9NRB - chains B and C of the 6 polymer chains in the assembly; structure by X-ray diffraction, 2.65 A resolution.

# Chain B
Protein: Hemagglutinin HA2 chain
From: Influenza A virus
UniProtKB: A0A6M2RJB8 (A0A6M2RJB8_9INFA); residues 1-173 here correspond to UniProt positions 343-515 (UniProt number = residue number + 342)
Sequence (177 residues; each row starts with the number of its first residue):
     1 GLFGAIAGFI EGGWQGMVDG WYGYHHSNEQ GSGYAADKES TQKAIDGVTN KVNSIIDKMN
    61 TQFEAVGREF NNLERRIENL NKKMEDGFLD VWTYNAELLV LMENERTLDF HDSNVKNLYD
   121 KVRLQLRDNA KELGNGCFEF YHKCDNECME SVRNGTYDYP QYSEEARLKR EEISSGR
Not modelled in the structure: 1-5, 175-177
Disulfides: Cys-144/Cys-148
Sequence notes: expression tag (174-177)

# Chain C
Protein: Hemagglutinin HA1 chain
From: Influenza A virus
UniProtKB: A0A6M2RJB8 (A0A6M2RJB8_9INFA); the construct lacks a stretch of the UniProt sequence, so the offset changes along the chain: 11-55 = UniProt 17-61; 56-83 = UniProt 63-90; 84-96 = UniProt 92-104; 97-125 = UniProt 106-134; 3 more segments
Sequence (328 residues; row label = number of the first residue in the row; a row labelled like 125A-125B holds insertion residues (125A, then the next letters in order)):
     8 DPGDQICIGY HANNSTEQVD TIMEKNVTVT HAQDILEKTH NGKLCDLN
   55A G
    56 VKPLILKDCS VAGWLLGNPM CDEFIRVP
   83A E
    84 WSYIVERANP AND
   96A L
    97 CYPGSLNDYE ELKHLLSRIN HFEKILIIP
125A-125B KS
   126 SWPNHETS
  133A L
   134 GVSAACPYQG TPSFFRNVVW LIKKNDAYPT IKISYNNTNR EDLLILWGIH HSNNAEEQTN
   194 LYKNPTTYIS VGTSTLNQRL VPKIATRSQV NGLRGRMDFF WTILKPNDAI HFESNGNFIA
   254 PEYAYKI
  260A V
   261 KKGDSTIMKS GVEYGHCNTK CQTPVGAINS SMPFHNIHPL TIGECPKYVK SNKLVLATGL
   321 RNSPQRET
Not modelled in the structure: 325-328
Disulfides: Cys-52/Cys-277, Cys-64/Cys-76, Cys-97/Cys-139, Cys-281/Cys-305
Covalent attachments: N-acetylglucosamine (NAG) linked to Asn-33, Asn-169, Asn-289
Sequence notes: expression tag (8-10); engineered mutation Leu-226 (Gln238 in A0A6M2RJB8)
From the paper describing this entry:
  - mutagenesis - Q226L: unchanged binding to avian-type receptors
  - mutagenesis - Q226L: increased binding to human-type receptors

# Chain B / chain C interface
Residue-residue contacts (11):
  Gly-47(B) / Met-30(C)
  Asn-50(B) / Ile-29(C)
  Asn-50(B) / Met-30(C)  hydrogen bond (side chain-backbone)
  Asn-50(B) / Lys-32(C)
  Lys-51(B) / Ile-29(C)  hydrogen bond (backbone-backbone)
  Ser-54(B) / Ile-29(C)
  Ser-54(B) / Lys-32(C)  hydrogen bond
  Asn-60(B) / Lys-310(C)  hydrogen bond
  Arg-106(B) / Ile-29(C)
  Arg-106(B) / Met-30(C)  hydrogen bond
  Phe-110(B) / Met-30(C)  hydrophobic
Other interface residues (no listed pair), chain B (10 interface residues in all): Asp-46, Val-48, Glu-103
Other interface residues (no listed pair), chain C (5 interface residues in all): Glu-31

# In short
The interface between chain B and chain C involves 10 residues on one side and 5 on the other, with 5 hydrogen
bonds. Polar pairs include Asn-50(B)/Met-30(C), Ser-54(B)/Lys-32(C) and Asn-60(B)/Lys-310(C). From the paper:
Q226L of chain C increases binding to human-type receptors; Q226L of chain C leaves binding to avian-type
receptors unchanged.
Chain B is Hemagglutinin HA2 chain and chain C is Hemagglutinin HA1 chain, both from Influenza A virus; the
structure, Crystal structure of H5 hemagglutinin Q226L mutant from the influenza virus
A/duck/France/1611008h/16 with LSTc, was determined by X-ray diffraction (same publication as 9NR2 and 9NR5).
